1P3C - chain A; structure by X-ray diffraction, 1.50 A resolution.

== Chain A ==
Molecule: glutamyl-endopeptidase
Organism: Bacillus intermedius
UniProt: Q9EXR9 (Q9EXR9_BACIN); residues 1-215 here correspond to UniProt positions 89-303 (UniProt number = residue number + 88)
Chain sequence (215 residues; each row starts with the number of its first residue):
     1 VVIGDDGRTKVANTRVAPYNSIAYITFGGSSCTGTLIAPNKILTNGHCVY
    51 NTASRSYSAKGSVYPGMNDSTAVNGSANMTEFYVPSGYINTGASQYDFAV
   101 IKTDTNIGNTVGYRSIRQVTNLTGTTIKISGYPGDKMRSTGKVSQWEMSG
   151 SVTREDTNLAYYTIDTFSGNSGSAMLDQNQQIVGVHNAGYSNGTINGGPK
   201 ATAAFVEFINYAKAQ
Disulfides: C32-C48

== Summary ==
Chain A is glutamyl-endopeptidase (Bacillus intermedius); the structure, Glutamyl endopeptidase from Bacillus
intermedius, was determined by X-ray diffraction together with 1P3E from the same study.
